3BQ8 - chains A and B; structure by X-ray diffraction, 2.50 A resolution.

== Chain A (and B) ==
Name: Sensor protein phoQ
From: Escherichia coli
Notes: EC 2.7.13.3; chain B of this document is another copy of the same molecule, construct and numbering; everything in this record applies to it too
Reference sequence: P23837 (PHOQ_ECOLI); residue numbers follow UniProt; this construct covers 43-190
Sequence (148 residues; each row starts with the number of its first residue):
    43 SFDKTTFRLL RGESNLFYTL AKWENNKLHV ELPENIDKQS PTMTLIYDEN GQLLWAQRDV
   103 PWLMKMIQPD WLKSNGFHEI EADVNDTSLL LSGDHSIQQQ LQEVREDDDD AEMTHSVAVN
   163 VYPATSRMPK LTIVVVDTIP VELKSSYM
Unresolved in the structure: 43-44, 135-136, 189-190 (chain B: 43-44, 76-82, 136-137, 187-190)
Modified positions: Mse-85, Mse-106, Mse-108, Mse-155, Mse-170 (selenomethionine; parent Met)
Swiss-Prot annotation at these positions:
  - binding site (a divalent metal cation): Asp-151, Asp-152
Bound ions: Ni2+ near Asp-152 (its only coordinating residue here)
From the paper describing this entry:
  - Ni2+ coordination: Asp-152
  - self-association interface (contacts with another copy of this molecule); pairs are residue here / residue on that copy: Arg-50/Asp-179 (salt bridge), Gly-54
  - mutagenesis - R50D/D179R: unchanged signaling
  - mutagenesis - G54D: decreased signaling in response to magnesium limiting condition
  - mutagenesis - D128A: unchanged signaling in response to extracellular Mg2+ and Ca2+
  - mutagenesis - R50D, D179R: decreased signaling in response to MgCl2 limitation

== Interface between chain A and chain B ==
Pairs across the interface (19):
  Leu-51(A) with Arg-50(B)
  Glu-55(A) with Arg-53(B), salt bridge; Asn-57(B)
  Asn-57(A) with Thr-61(B)
  Leu-58(A) with Asn-57(B); Tyr-60(B), hydrophobic; Thr-61(B); Tyr-164(B), hydrophobic
  Thr-61(A) with Tyr-60(B); Thr-61(B); Arg-169(B), hydrogen bond (backbone-side chain)
  Leu-62(A) with Tyr-60(B), hydrophobic
  Ala-63(A) with Arg-169(B), hydrogen bond (backbone-side chain)
  Gln-81(A) with Arg-53(B), hydrogen bond (backbone-side chain); Asn-117(B), hydrogen bond
  Ser-82(A) with Arg-53(B)
  Pro-83(A) with Arg-50(B)
  Asp-179(A) with Arg-50(B), salt bridge
  Lys-186(A) with Arg-50(B)
Interface residues without a listed pair, chain A (21 interface residues in all): Thr-47, Arg-50, Leu-52, Gly-54, Tyr-60, Pro-75, Thr-84, Ser-138, Ile-181
Interface residues without a listed pair, chain B (14 interface residues in all): Lys-46, Phe-49, Leu-51, Glu-55, Leu-58, Pro-165

== In short ==
The interface between chain A and chain B involves 21 residues on one side and 14 on the other, with 4
hydrogen bonds and 2 salt bridges. Polar contacts include Glu-55(A)/Arg-53(B), Asp-179(A)/Arg-50(B) and
Thr-61(A)/Arg-169(B). From the paper: R50D and D179R of chain A reduce signaling in response to MgCl2
limitation; Ni2+ coordination by Asp-152(A); 5 substitutions were tested in all.
Both chains are Sensor protein phoQ (Escherichia coli). Entry 3BQ8 (Crystal Structure of the E.coli PhoQ
Sensor Domain) was determined by X-ray diffraction (same publication as 3BQA).
